PDB entry 9RMM | X-ray diffraction, 3.20 A resolution | chains A and B of the 3 polymer chains in the assembly

Chain A (and B):
Protein: Probable outer membrane lipoprotein SilC
Organism: Salmonella enterica subsp. enterica serovar Typhimurium
Notes: chain B of this document is another copy of the same molecule, construct and numbering; everything in this record applies to it too
UniProt: Q9ZHD2 (SILC_SALTM); residues -17 to 443 here correspond to UniProt positions 1-461 (UniProt number = residue number + 18)
Chain sequence (462 residues; numbered -17 to 444; the number before each row is that of its first residue; numbers below 1 keep their minus sign (Met-17 is residue -17)):
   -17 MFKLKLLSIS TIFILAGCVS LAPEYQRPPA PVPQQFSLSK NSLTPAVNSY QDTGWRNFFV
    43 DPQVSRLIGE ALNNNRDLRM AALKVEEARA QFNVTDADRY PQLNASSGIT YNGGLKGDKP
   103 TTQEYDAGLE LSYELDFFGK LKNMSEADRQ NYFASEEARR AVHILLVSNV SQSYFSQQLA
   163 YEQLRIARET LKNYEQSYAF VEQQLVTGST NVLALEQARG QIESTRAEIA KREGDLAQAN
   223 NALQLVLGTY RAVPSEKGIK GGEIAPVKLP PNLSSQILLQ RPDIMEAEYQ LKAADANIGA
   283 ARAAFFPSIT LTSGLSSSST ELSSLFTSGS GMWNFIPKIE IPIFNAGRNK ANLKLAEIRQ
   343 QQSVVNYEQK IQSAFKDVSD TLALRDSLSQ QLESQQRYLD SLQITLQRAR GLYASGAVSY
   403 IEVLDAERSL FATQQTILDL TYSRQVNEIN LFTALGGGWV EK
Unresolved in the structure: -17 to -1, 21-29 (chain B: -17 to -1, 21-29, 444)
Construct notes: expression tag (444)
UniProt features mapped onto this chain:
  - lipidation: Cys0 (N-palmitoyl cysteine)

Chain A / chain B interface:
Residue-residue contacts - 110 pairs, chain A then chain B:
  Arg58(A) - Pro13(B)
  Arg58(A) - Val347(B)
  Arg58(A) - Glu350(B)  salt bridge
  Arg58(A) - Gln351(B)
  Arg58(A) - Gln354(B)
  Asp59(A) - Gln351(B)  hydrogen bond
  Met62(A) - Gln344(B)
  Met62(A) - Val347(B)  hydrophobic
  Met62(A) - Asn348(B)
  Met62(A) - Gln351(B)
  Leu65(A) - Ile340(B)
  Leu65(A) - Gln343(B)
  Leu65(A) - Gln344(B)  hydrogen bond (backbone-side chain)
  Lys66(A) - Gln344(B)
  Glu68(A) - Ile340(B)
  Glu69(A) - Leu337(B)
  Glu69(A) - Ile340(B)
  Glu69(A) - Arg341(B)  salt bridge
  Glu69(A) - Gln344(B)  hydrogen bond
  Ala72(A) - Ala333(B)
  Ala72(A) - Leu337(B)  hydrophobic
  Gln73(A) - Leu337(B)
  Gln73(A) - Arg341(B)
  Asn75(A) - Ala333(B)
  Val76(A) - Ala333(B)  hydrophobic
  Val76(A) - Asn334(B)
  Val76(A) - Leu337(B)  hydrophobic
  Ala79(A) - Asn327(B)
  Ala79(A) - Ala328(B)
  Ala79(A) - Arg330(B)
  Asp80(A) - Arg330(B)  salt bridge
  Tyr82(A) - Ala328(B)  hydrophobic
  Pro83(A) - Phe326(B)
  Gln84(A) - Phe326(B)
  Gln84(A) - Asn327(B)  hydrogen bond (side chain-backbone)
  Gln84(A) - Ala328(B)
  Gln84(A) - Arg330(B)  hydrogen bond
  Leu85(A) - Ile325(B)  hydrogen bond (backbone-backbone)
  Leu85(A) - Phe326(B)  hydrogen bond (backbone-backbone)
  Asn86(A) - Ile323(B)
  Ala87(A) - Glu322(B)
  Ala87(A) - Ile323(B)  hydrogen bond (backbone-backbone)
  Ala87(A) - Ile325(B)  hydrophobic
  Ser88(A) - Ile321(B)
  Ser88(A) - Glu322(B)
  Ser89(A) - Lys320(B)
  Ser89(A) - Ile321(B)  hydrogen bond (backbone-backbone)
  Gly90(A) - Pro319(B)
  Ile91(A) - Phe317(B)
  Ile91(A) - Ile318(B)
  Ile91(A) - Pro319(B)
  Thr92(A) - Phe317(B)
  Thr92(A) - Ile318(B)
  Tyr93(A) - Trp315(B)  hydrophobic
  Tyr93(A) - Asn316(B)
  Tyr93(A) - Phe317(B)  hydrogen bond (backbone-backbone)
  Asn94(A) - Met314(B)
  Asn94(A) - Trp315(B)
  Gly95(A) - Met314(B)
  Gly95(A) - Trp315(B)  hydrogen bond (backbone-backbone)
  Gly96(A) - Gly313(B)
  Gly96(A) - Trp315(B)
  Leu97(A) - Gly313(B)  hydrogen bond (backbone-backbone)
  Leu97(A) - Met314(B)
  Leu97(A) - Trp315(B)  hydrophobic
  Lys98(A) - Ser310(B)
  Lys101(A) - Met314(B)
  Thr103(A) - Trp315(B)
  Leu111(A) - Ile325(B)  hydrophobic
  Asn193(A) - Leu394(B)
  Val194(A) - Arg390(B)
  Leu195(A) - Thr387(B)
  Glu198(A) - Ser383(B)  hydrogen bond
  Glu198(A) - Ile386(B)
  Glu198(A) - Thr387(B)
  Gln199(A) - Glu404(B)  hydrogen bond
  Gly202(A) - Tyr380(B)
  Gly202(A) - Ser383(B)
  Glu205(A) - Ser376(B)
  Glu205(A) - Arg379(B)
  Glu205(A) - Tyr380(B)
  Ser206(A) - Tyr380(B)
  Arg208(A) - Ser376(B)
  Ala209(A) - Gln373(B)
  Ala209(A) - Ser376(B)
  Ala209(A) - Gln377(B)
  Ala212(A) - Ser369(B)  hydrogen bond (backbone-side chain)
  Ala212(A) - Gln372(B)
  Ala212(A) - Gln373(B)
  Lys213(A) - Gln373(B)
  Glu215(A) - Gln372(B)
  Gly216(A) - Ser369(B)
  Ala219(A) - Ala365(B)  hydrophobic
  Gln220(A) - Asp362(B)  hydrogen bond
  Gln220(A) - Leu366(B)
  Asn223(A) - Ser361(B)
  Asn223(A) - Asp362(B)  hydrogen bond
  Leu227(A) - Gln354(B)
  Gly230(A) - Gln354(B)
  Tyr232(A) - Pro13(B)
  Tyr232(A) - Val14(B)
  Tyr232(A) - Pro15(B)
  Tyr232(A) - Gln354(B)
  Ser401(A) - Glu404(B)  hydrogen bond
  Ile403(A) - Ile403(B)  hydrophobic
  Ile403(A) - Glu404(B)
  Leu406(A) - Asp407(B)
  Arg410(A) - Tyr380(B)
  Arg410(A) - Asp407(B)  salt bridge
  Arg410(A) - Ser411(B)  hydrogen bond
Other interface residues (no listed pair), chain A (60 interface residues in all): Arg61, Arg201, Ala224
Other interface residues (no listed pair), chain B (60 interface residues in all): Leu297, Pro324, Lys336, Ser355, Phe357, Lys358, Ala391, Val400

Overview:
Chain A and chain B each contribute 60 residues to their interface; the contacts include 19 hydrogen bonds and
4 salt bridges. Polar pairs include Arg58(A)-Glu350(B), Glu69(A)-Arg341(B) and Asp80(A)-Arg330(B).
Both chains are Probable outer membrane lipoprotein SilC (Salmonella enterica subsp. enterica serovar
Typhimurium). Entry 9RMM (Crystal structure of outer membrane SilC) was determined by X-ray diffraction.
